Entry 1QDU (X-ray diffraction, 2.80 A resolution); this record covers chains C and D of the 6 polymer chains in the assembly.

== Chain C ==
Molecule: Caspase-8 alpha-chain
From: Homo sapiens
Notes: EC 3.4.22.-
UniProtKB: Q14790 (ICE8_HUMAN); the construct lacks a stretch of the UniProt sequence and is renumbered around it, so the offset changes along the chain: 149-157 = UniProt 222-230; 160-175 = UniProt 231-246; 176-222 = UniProt 257-303; 224-248 = UniProt 304-328; 1 more segments
Chain sequence (153 residues; numbered 149 to 299 plus 10 insertion-coded residues; 8 numbers in that range are skipped by the numbering (no residue carries them; nothing is unmodelled there); the number before each row is that of its first residue; a row labelled like 175A-175J holds insertion residues (175A, then the next letters in order)):
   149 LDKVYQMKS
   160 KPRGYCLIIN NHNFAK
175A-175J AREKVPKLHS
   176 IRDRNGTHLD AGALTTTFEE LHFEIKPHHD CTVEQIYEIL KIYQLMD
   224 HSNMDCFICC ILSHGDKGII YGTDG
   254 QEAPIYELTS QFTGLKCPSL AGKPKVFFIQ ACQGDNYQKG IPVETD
Differences from the reference sequence: conflict His204 (Asp285 in Q14790)
Curated features (UniProtKB/Swiss-Prot):
  - active site: His237, Cys285
  - site: Asp299 (Cleavage)
  - modified residue: Lys151 (N6-acetyllysine), Tyr259 (Phosphotyrosine)

== Chain D ==
Molecule: Caspase-8 beta-chain
From: Homo sapiens
Notes: EC 3.4.22.-
UniProtKB: Q14790 (ICE8_HUMAN); the construct lacks a stretch of the UniProt sequence and is renumbered around it, so the offset changes along the chain: 318-362 = UniProt 390-434; 363-379 = UniProt 436-452; 382-390 = UniProt 459-467; 392-401 = UniProt 468-477
Chain sequence (88 residues; row label = number of the first residue in the row; note: 2 numbers in that range are skipped by the numbering (no residue carries them; nothing is unmodelled there); a row labelled like 381A-381E holds insertion residues (381A, then the next letters in order)):
   318 TRYIPDEADF LLGMATVNNC VSYRNPAEGT WYIQSLCQSL RERCP
  362B R
   363 GDDILTILTE VNYEVSN
   381 K
381A-381E DDKKN
   382 MGKQMPQPT
   392 FTLRKKLVFP
Curated features (UniProtKB/Swiss-Prot):
  - modified residue: Arg341 (Microbial infection: ADP-riboxanated arginine)

== Chain C / chain D interface ==
Residue-residue contacts - 105 pairs, chain C then chain D:
  Lys151(C) with Lys396(D); Lys397(D), hydrogen bond (backbone-backbone)
  Val152(C) with Lys396(D); Lys397(D); Val399(D), hydrophobic
  Tyr153(C) with Asp326(D), hydrogen bond; Leu394(D); Arg395(D), hydrogen bond (side chain-backbone); Lys396(D); Lys397(D), hydrogen bond (backbone-backbone); Leu398(D), hydrophobic
  Met155(C) with Val399(D); Phe400(D), hydrophobic; Pro401(D)
  Arg162(C) with Pro401(D)
  Asp178(C) with Arg341(D), hydrogen bond (backbone-side chain)
  Arg179(C) with Arg341(D)
  Asn180(C) with Arg341(D); Pro343(D)
  Gly181(C) with Gly346(D)
  Leu184(C) with Ala344(D); Glu345(D); Gln351(D)
  Asp185(C) with Gly346(D); Thr347(D), hydrogen bond (side chain-backbone); Ile350(D); Gln351(D), hydrogen bond
  Ala188(C) with Cys354(D)
  Leu189(C) with Ile350(D), hydrophobic; Cys354(D)
  Thr191(C) with Arg358(D)
  Thr192(C) with Cys354(D); Arg358(D)
  Phe193(C) with Leu357(D), hydrophobic
  Glu195(C) with Arg358(D), salt bridge
  Leu196(C) with Phe400(D)
  Ile231(C) with Phe400(D), hydrophobic
  His237(C) with Arg341(D)
  Lys240(C) with Asn335(D); Asn336(D)
  Gly241(C) with Asn335(D)
  Ile258(C) with Leu329(D), hydrophobic; Met331(D), hydrophobic
  Thr262(C) with Phe327(D)
  Phe265(C) with Phe327(D)
  Thr266(C) with Asp323(D), hydrogen bond
  Gly267(C) with Asp323(D), hydrogen bond (backbone-side chain)
  Leu268(C) with Asp323(D), hydrogen bond (backbone-side chain)
  Gly275(C) with Ile321(D); Asp326(D)
  Lys276(C) with Asp326(D)
  Pro277(C) with Asp326(D); Leu398(D), hydrophobic
  Lys278(C) with Asp326(D), hydrogen bond (backbone-backbone); Phe327(D); Leu328(D), hydrogen bond (backbone-backbone)
  Val279(C) with Leu328(D); Leu398(D), hydrophobic
  Phe280(C) with Phe327(D), hydrophobic; Leu328(D), hydrogen bond (backbone-backbone); Leu329(D); Gly330(D), hydrogen bond (backbone-backbone)
  Phe281(C) with Gly330(D); Tyr349(D); Leu353(D), hydrophobic
  Ile282(C) with Leu329(D), hydrophobic; Gly330(D), hydrogen bond (backbone-backbone); Ala332(D), hydrogen bond (backbone-backbone); Tyr349(D)
  Gln283(C) with Ala332(D); Ser339(D), hydrogen bond; Thr347(D), hydrogen bond; Tyr349(D); Ile350(D)
  Ala284(C) with Thr333(D); Ser339(D), hydrogen bond (backbone-side chain)
  Cys285(C) with Cys337(D); Val338(D), hydrophobic; Ser339(D), hydrogen bond (side chain-backbone)
  Gln286(C) with Met331(D); Thr333(D); Val334(D); Asn335(D); Asn336(D), hydrogen bond (backbone-backbone); Cys337(D), hydrogen bond (backbone-backbone)
  Gly287(C) with Asn336(D); Cys337(D), hydrogen bond (backbone-backbone); Val338(D)
  Asp288(C) with Asn336(D), hydrogen bond (backbone-backbone); Val338(D)
  Asn289(C) with Asn336(D), hydrogen bond (backbone-backbone); Cys337(D); Val338(D), hydrogen bond (backbone-backbone)
  Tyr290(C) with Tyr340(D); Asp381B(D); Asn381E(D)
  Gln291(C) with Val334(D); Cys337(D), hydrogen bond; Gly383(D); Lys384(D), hydrogen bond (backbone-backbone); Gln385(D); Met386(D)
  Lys292(C) with Met382(D)
  Gly293(C) with Lys384(D)
  Asp299(C) with Tyr375(D)
Other interface residues (no listed pair), chain C (53 interface residues in all): Asp150, Phe198, Cys229, Leu235, Tyr259
Other interface residues (no listed pair), chain D (52 interface residues in all): Glu324, Ala325, Asn342, Cys361, Leu370, Thr393

== Overview ==
53 residues of chain C face 52 of chain D across their interface, with 28 hydrogen bonds and 1 salt bridge.
Polar pairs include Glu195(C)-Arg358(D), Tyr153(C)-Asp326(D) and Tyr153(C)-Arg395(D). From UniProt:
active-site residues His237(C) and Cys285(C) on chain C.
Here chain C is Caspase-8 alpha-chain and chain D is Caspase-8 beta-chain, both from Homo sapiens. Entry 1QDU
(Crystal structure of the complex of caspase-8 with the tripeptide ketone inhibitor zevd-dcbmk) was determined
by X-ray diffraction.
